3AGY - chains B and D of the 5 polymer chains in the assembly; structure by X-ray diffraction, 1.85 A resolution.

[Chain B]
Protein: DnaJ homolog subfamily B member 1
Source organism: Homo sapiens
UniProtKB: P25685 (DNJB1_HUMAN); numbering as in UniProt (aligned over 161-340)
Chain sequence (181 residues; each row starts with the number of its first residue):
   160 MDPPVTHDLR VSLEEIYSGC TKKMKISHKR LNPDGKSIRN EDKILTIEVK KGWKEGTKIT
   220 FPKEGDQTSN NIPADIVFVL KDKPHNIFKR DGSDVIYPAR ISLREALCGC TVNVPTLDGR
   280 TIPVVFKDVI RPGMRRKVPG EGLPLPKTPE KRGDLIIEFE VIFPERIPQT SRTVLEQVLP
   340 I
Unresolved in the structure: 160-164
Differences from the reference sequence: expression tag (160)
Swiss-Prot annotation at these positions:
  - modified residue: Thr307 (Phosphothreonine)

[Chain D]
Protein: peptide of Heat shock cognate 71 kDa protein
UniProtKB: P11142 (HSP7C_HUMAN); residues 634-641 here correspond to UniProt positions 639-646 (UniProt number = residue number + 5)
Chain sequence (8 residues; each row starts with the number of its first residue):
   634 GPTIEEVD

[How chain B and chain D interact]
Pairs across the interface (20; chain B residue first):
  His166(B) - Ile637(D)
  Lys181(B) - Glu639(D)  salt bridge
  Lys182(B) - Glu639(D)
  Lys182(B) - Val640(D)  hydrogen bond (backbone-backbone)
  Lys182(B) - Asp641(D)  hydrogen bond (side chain-backbone)
  Met183(B) - Ile637(D)  hydrophobic
  Met183(B) - Glu638(D)
  Met183(B) - Glu639(D)
  Lys184(B) - Ile637(D)
  Lys184(B) - Glu638(D)  hydrogen bond (backbone-backbone)
  Lys184(B) - Val640(D)
  Ile185(B) - Thr636(D)
  Ile185(B) - Ile637(D)  hydrophobic
  Ser186(B) - Pro635(D)
  Ser186(B) - Thr636(D)  hydrogen bond (backbone-backbone)
  His187(B) - Pro635(D)
  Gly224(B) - Pro635(D)
  Asp225(B) - Pro635(D)
  Ile235(B) - Pro635(D)  hydrophobic
  Phe237(B) - Ile637(D)  hydrophobic
Also at the interface, not in a pair above, chain B (14 interface residues in all): Ile203, Glu223
Also at the interface, not in a pair above, chain D (8 interface residues in all): Gly634

[In short]
14 residues of chain B and 8 residues of chain D are in contact, with 4 hydrogen bonds and 1 salt bridge.
Polar contacts include Lys181(B)-Glu639(D), Lys182(B)-Asp641(D) and Lys182(B)-Val640(D).
Chain B is DnaJ homolog subfamily B member 1 (Homo sapiens) and chain D is peptide of Heat shock cognate 71
kDa protein; the structure, Crystal structure of human Hsp40 Hdj1 peptide-binding domain complexed with a
C-terminal peptide of Hsp70, was determined by X-ray diffraction, deposited together with 3AGX and 3AGZ.
